Entry 7TXW (X-ray diffraction, 2.17 A resolution); this record covers chains L and A of the 3 polymer chains in the assembly.

Chain L:
Name: Fab fragment of monoclonal antibody 1G2 light chain
Source organism: Mus musculus
Notes: antibody fragment or engineered binder
Chain sequence (219 residues; row label = number of the first residue in the row):
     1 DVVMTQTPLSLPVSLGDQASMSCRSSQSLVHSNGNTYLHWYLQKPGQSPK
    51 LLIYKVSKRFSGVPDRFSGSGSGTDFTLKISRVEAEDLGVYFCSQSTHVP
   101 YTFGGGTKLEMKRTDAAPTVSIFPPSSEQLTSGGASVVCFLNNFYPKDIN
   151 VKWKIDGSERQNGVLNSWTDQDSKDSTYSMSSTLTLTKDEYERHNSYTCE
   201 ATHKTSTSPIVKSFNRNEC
Unresolved in the structure: 218-219
Disulfide bonds: Cys23-Cys93, Cys139-Cys199

Chain A:
Name: Ookinete surface protein P25
Source organism: Plasmodium falciparum 3D7
UniProt: Q7KQL2 (Q7KQL2_PLAF7); residue numbers follow UniProt; this construct covers 23-193
Chain sequence (171 residues; row label = number of the first residue in the row):
    23 KVTVDTVCKRGFLIQMSGHLECKCENDLVLVNEETCEEKVLKCDEKTVNK
    73 PCGDFSKCIKIDGNPVSYACKCNLGYDMVNNVCIPNECKNVTCGNGKCIL
   123 DTSNPVKTGVCSCNIGKVPNVQDQNKCSKDGETKCSLKCLKENETCKAVD
   173 GIYKCDCKDGFIIDNESSICT
Unresolved in the structure: 109-193
Disulfide bonds: Cys30-Cys44, Cys46-Cys58, Cys65-Cys80, Cys74-Cys92, Cys94-Cys105

How chain L and chain A interact:
Residue-residue contacts (17):
  Asn33(L) - Val62(A)
  Asn33(L) - Leu63(A)  hydrogen bond (backbone-backbone)
  Asn33(L) - Lys64(A)  hydrogen bond (backbone-backbone)
  Asn33(L) - Thr69(A)
  Gly34(L) - Leu63(A)
  Gly34(L) - Lys64(A)
  Asn35(L) - Glu60(A)
  Asn35(L) - Lys61(A)  hydrogen bond (side chain-backbone)
  Asn35(L) - Val62(A)
  Asn35(L) - Leu63(A)
  Tyr37(L) - Glu60(A)  hydrogen bond
  Tyr54(L) - Asn48(A)
  Tyr54(L) - Asp49(A)  hydrogen bond (side chain-backbone)
  Lys55(L) - Asp49(A)  salt bridge
  Lys55(L) - Glu60(A)  salt bridge
  Lys58(L) - Asp49(A)  salt bridge
  Phe60(L) - Asn48(A)
Interface residues without a listed pair, chain L (9 interface residues in all): Ser32
Interface residues without a listed pair, chain A (10 interface residues in all): Asp66, Lys68
From the paper, about this interface:
  - epitope / paratope residues, chain A: Leu63(A), Lys64(A)

Summary:
9 residues of chain L and 10 residues of chain A are in contact; the contacts include 5 hydrogen bonds and 3
salt bridges. Polar pairs include Lys55(L)-Asp49(A), Lys55(L)-Glu60(A) and Lys58(L)-Asp49(A). From the paper:
epitope/paratope residues Leu63(A) and Lys64(A).
Here chain L is Fab fragment of monoclonal antibody 1G2 light chain (Mus musculus) and chain A is Ookinete
surface protein P25 (Plasmodium falciparum 3D7). Entry 7TXW (Crystal structure of the complex of the malaria
sexual stage protein and vaccine target Pfs25 with ...) was determined by X-ray diffraction.
